Entry 5DA5 (X-ray diffraction, 2.06 A resolution); this record covers chains B and C of the 10 polymer chains in the assembly.

Chain B (and C):
Molecule: Rru_A0973
Organism: Rhodospirillum rubrum
Notes: chain C of this document is another copy of the same molecule, construct and numbering; everything in this record applies to it too
UniProtKB: Q2RVS1 (Q2RVS1_RHORT); residue numbers follow UniProt; this construct covers 1-96
Sequence (116 residues; each row starts with the number of its first residue):
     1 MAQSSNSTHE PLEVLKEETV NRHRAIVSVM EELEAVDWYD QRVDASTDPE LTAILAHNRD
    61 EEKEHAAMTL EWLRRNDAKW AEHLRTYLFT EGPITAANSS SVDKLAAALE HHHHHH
Disordered / not traced: 1-6, 98-116 (chain C: 1-6, 97-116)
Sequence notes: expression tag (97-116)
Metal / ion sites: Ca2+: E31, E34 (shared with E31(C), E34(C) of chain C); Fe ion site 1: E32, E62, H65 (together with glycolic acid) (shared with E62(C) of chain C); Fe ion site 2: E62 (together with glycolic acid) (shared with E32(C), E62(C), H65(C) of chain C)
Residues lining bound ligands: glycolic acid (GOA): E31, E32, A35, Y39, E62
UniProt features mapped onto this chain:
  - binding site (Ca(2+)): E31, E34
  - binding site (Fe cation): E32, E62, H65
From the paper describing this entry:
  - mutagenesis - E32A (40%-55%), H65A (40%-55%): decreased catalytic activity
  - mutagenesis - E62A: abolished catalytic activity

Chain B / chain C interface:
Pairs across the interface (60; chain B residue first):
  S7(B) - W38(C)
  E17(B) - T47(C)  hydrogen bond
  N21(B) - S46(C)
  N21(B) - T47(C)  hydrogen bond
  N21(B) - D48(C)
  N21(B) - L51(C)
  R24(B) - R42(C)
  R24(B) - A45(C)
  R24(B) - S46(C)
  A25(B) - L51(C)  hydrophobic
  V27(B) - W38(C)  hydrophobic
  V27(B) - R42(C)
  S28(B) - Y39(C)
  S28(B) - R42(C)  hydrogen bond
  S28(B) - L55(C)
  E31(B) - E34(C)
  E32(B) - Y39(C)  hydrogen bond
  E32(B) - E62(C)
  E34(B) - E31(C)
  W38(B) - E31(C)
  Y39(B) - S28(C)
  Y39(B) - E32(C)  hydrogen bond
  R42(B) - R24(C)
  R42(B) - V27(C)
  R42(B) - S28(C)  hydrogen bond
  A45(B) - R24(C)
  S46(B) - N21(C)
  S46(B) - R24(C)
  T47(B) - E17(C)  hydrogen bond
  T47(B) - N21(C)  hydrogen bond
  D48(B) - N21(C)
  D48(B) - W72(C)  hydrogen bond
  D48(B) - N76(C)
  L51(B) - N21(C)
  L51(B) - W72(C)
  I54(B) - M68(C)
  I54(B) - T69(C)
  I54(B) - W72(C)  hydrophobic
  L55(B) - S28(C)
  H57(B) - M68(C)
  N58(B) - H65(C)  hydrogen bond (side chain-backbone)
  N58(B) - T69(C)
  E61(B) - E61(C)
  E61(B) - H65(C)  salt bridge
  E62(B) - E32(C)
  E62(B) - E62(C)
  E62(B) - H65(C)  salt bridge
  H65(B) - N58(C)
  H65(B) - E61(C)  salt bridge
  H65(B) - E62(C)  salt bridge
  H65(B) - H65(C)
  M68(B) - I54(C)
  M68(B) - H57(C)
  T69(B) - I54(C)
  T69(B) - N58(C)
  W72(B) - D48(C)  hydrogen bond
  W72(B) - E50(C)
  W72(B) - L51(C)
  W72(B) - I54(C)  hydrophobic
  N76(B) - D48(C)
Other interface residues (no listed pair), chain B (30 interface residues in all): E50
Other interface residues (no listed pair), chain C (29 interface residues in all): A25

Overview:
30 residues of chain B face 29 of chain C across their interface, with 11 hydrogen bonds and 4 salt bridges.
Polar pairs include E61(B)-H65(C), E62(B)-H65(C) and E17(B)-T47(C). Bound to chain B: glycolic acid. From the
paper: E32A and H65A of chain B reduce catalytic activity; E62A of chain B abolishes catalytic activity.
Both chains are Rru_A0973 (Rhodospirillum rubrum). Entry 5DA5 (Crystal structure of Rhodospirillum rubrum
Rru_A0973) was determined by X-ray diffraction, deposited together with 5L89, 5L8B and 5L8G.
